Entry 8EH9 (electron microscopy, 3.90 A resolution); this record covers chains I and K of the 8 polymer chains in the assembly.

[Chain I]
Protein: DNA-directed RNA polymerase subunit beta
Organism: Escherichia coli
Notes: EC 2.7.7.6
UniProtKB: P0A8V4 (RPOB_ECO57); residue numbers follow UniProt; this construct covers 1-1342
Chain sequence (1342 residues; row label = number of the first residue in the row):
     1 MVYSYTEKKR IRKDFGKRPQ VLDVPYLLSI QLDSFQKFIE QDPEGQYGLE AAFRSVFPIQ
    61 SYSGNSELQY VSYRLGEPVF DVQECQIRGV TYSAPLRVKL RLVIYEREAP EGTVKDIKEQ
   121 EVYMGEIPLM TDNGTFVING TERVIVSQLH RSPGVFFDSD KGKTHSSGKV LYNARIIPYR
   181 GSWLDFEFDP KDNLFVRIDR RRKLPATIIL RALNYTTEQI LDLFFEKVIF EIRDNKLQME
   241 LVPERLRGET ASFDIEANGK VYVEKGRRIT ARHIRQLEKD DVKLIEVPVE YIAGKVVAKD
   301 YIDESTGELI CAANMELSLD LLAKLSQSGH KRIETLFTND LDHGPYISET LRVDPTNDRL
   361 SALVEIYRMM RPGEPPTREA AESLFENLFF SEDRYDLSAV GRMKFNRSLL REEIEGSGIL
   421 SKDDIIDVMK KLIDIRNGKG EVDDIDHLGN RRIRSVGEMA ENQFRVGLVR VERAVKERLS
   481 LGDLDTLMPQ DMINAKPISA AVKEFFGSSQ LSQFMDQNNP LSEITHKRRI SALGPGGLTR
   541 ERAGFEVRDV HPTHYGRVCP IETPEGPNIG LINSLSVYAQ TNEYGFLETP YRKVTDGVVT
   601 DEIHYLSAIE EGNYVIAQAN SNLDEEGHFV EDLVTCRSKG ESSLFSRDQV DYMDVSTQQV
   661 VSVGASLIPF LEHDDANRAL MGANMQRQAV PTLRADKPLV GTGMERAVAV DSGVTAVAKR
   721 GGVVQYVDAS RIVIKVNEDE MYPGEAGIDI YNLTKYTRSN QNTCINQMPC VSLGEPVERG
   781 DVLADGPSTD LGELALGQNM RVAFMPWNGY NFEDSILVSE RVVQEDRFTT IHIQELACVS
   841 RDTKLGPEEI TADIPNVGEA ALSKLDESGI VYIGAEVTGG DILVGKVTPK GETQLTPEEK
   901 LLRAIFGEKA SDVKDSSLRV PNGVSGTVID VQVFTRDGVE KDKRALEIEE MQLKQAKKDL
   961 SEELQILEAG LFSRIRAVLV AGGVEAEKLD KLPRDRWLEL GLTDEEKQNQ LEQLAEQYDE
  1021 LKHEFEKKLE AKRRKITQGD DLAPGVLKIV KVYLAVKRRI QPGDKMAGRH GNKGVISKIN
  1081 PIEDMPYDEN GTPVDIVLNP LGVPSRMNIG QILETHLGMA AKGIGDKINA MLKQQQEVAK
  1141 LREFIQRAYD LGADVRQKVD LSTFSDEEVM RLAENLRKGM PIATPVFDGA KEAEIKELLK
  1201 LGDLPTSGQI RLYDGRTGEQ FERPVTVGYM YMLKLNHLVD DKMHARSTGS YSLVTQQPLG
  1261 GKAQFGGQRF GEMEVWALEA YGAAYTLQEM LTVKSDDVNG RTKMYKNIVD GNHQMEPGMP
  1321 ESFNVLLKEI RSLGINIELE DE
Disordered / not traced: 1, 891-914, 1342
Small-molecule neighbours: chapso (1N7): Gln46, Tyr47, Tyr179, Ser398, Ala399, Val400, Arg452, Glu458, Glu583, Tyr584
Swiss-Prot annotation at these positions:
  - modified residue (N6-acetyllysine): Lys1022, Lys1200

[Chain K]
Protein: DNA-directed RNA polymerase subunit omega
Organism: Escherichia coli
Notes: EC 2.7.7.6
UniProtKB: P0A802 (RPOZ_ECO57); residues 1-91 here = UniProt positions 1-91
Chain sequence (91 residues; numbered 1 to 91; the number before each row is that of its first residue):
     1 MARVTVQDAV EKIGNRFDLV LVAARRARQM QVGGKDPLVP EENDKTTVIA LREIEEGLIN
    61 NQILDVRERQ EQQEQEAAEL QAVTAIAEGR R
Disordered / not traced: 1, 81-91

[Interface between chain I and chain K]
Residue-residue contacts (7; chain I residue first):
  Tyr1281(I) with Phe17(K)
  Tyr1285(I) with Leu21(K)
  Gly1311(I) with Gln31(K)
  Asn1312(I) with Val32(K)
  His1313(I) with Arg28(K), hydrogen bond (backbone-side chain); Gln31(K), hydrogen bond
  Gln1314(I) with Arg28(K)
Interface residues without a listed pair, chain I (7 interface residues in all): Gly1282

[Overview]
The interface between chain I and chain K involves 7 residues on one side and 5 on the other; the contacts
include 2 hydrogen bonds. Polar pairs include His1313(I)-Arg28(K) and His1313(I)-Gln31(K). Chain I binds
chapso.
Chain I is DNA-directed RNA polymerase subunit beta and chain K is DNA-directed RNA polymerase subunit omega,
both from Escherichia coli; the structure, Cryo-EM structure of his-elemental paused elongation complex with a
folded TL and a rotated RH-FL (2), was determined by electron microscopy together with 8EG7, 8EG8, 8EGB, 8EH8,
8EHA, 8EHF and 8EHI from the same study.
